Entry 8C1A (X-ray diffraction, 1.90 A resolution); this record covers chain A.

== Chain A ==
Molecule: Replicase polyprotein 1ab
Source organism: Severe acute respiratory syndrome coronavirus 2
UniProtKB: P0DTD1 (R1AB_SARS2); residues 3-169 here correspond to UniProt positions 1025-1191 (UniProt number = residue number + 1022)
Chain sequence (169 residues; numbered 1 to 169; the number before each row is that of its first residue):
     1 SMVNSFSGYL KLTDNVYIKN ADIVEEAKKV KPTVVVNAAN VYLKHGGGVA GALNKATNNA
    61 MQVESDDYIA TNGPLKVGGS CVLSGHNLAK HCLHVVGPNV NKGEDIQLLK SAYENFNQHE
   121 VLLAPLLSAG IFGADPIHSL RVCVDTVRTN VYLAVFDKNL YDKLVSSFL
Unresolved in the structure: 1-4
Differences from the reference sequence: expression tag (1-2)
Residues lining bound ligands: aztreonam (T6O): Ala129, Gly130, Pro136, Ala154, Val155, Phe156, Asp157, Leu160
From the paper describing this entry:
  - binding site for aztreonam: Pro125, Gly130, Ala154, Phe156

== Overview ==
Chain A binds aztreonam. From the paper: a binding site for aztreonam at Pro125, Gly130 and Ala154 among
others.
Chain A is Replicase polyprotein 1ab (Severe acute respiratory syndrome coronavirus 2); the structure,
SARS-CoV-2 NSP3 macrodomain in complex with aztreonam, was determined by X-ray diffraction, deposited together
with 8C19.
